Entry 2QTP (X-ray diffraction, 2.10 A resolution); this record covers chain A.

# Chain A
Name: Uncharacterized protein
From: Silicibacter pomeroyi DSS-3
UniProt: Q5LV76 (Q5LV76_SILPO); residue numbers follow UniProt; this construct covers 1-193
Sequence (194 residues; row label = number of the first residue in the row; numbering starts at 0):
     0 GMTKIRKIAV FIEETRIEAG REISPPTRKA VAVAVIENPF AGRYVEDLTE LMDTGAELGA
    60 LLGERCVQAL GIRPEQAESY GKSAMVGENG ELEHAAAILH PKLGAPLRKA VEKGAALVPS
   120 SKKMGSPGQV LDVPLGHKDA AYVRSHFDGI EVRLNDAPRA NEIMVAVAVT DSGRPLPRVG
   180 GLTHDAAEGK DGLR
Not modelled in the structure: 0-2, 103-115, 137-145, 172-193
Differences from the reference sequence: expression tag (0)
Modified positions: Mse1 (selenomethionine); Mse51, Mse84, Mse123, Mse163 (selenomethionine; parent Met)
Reported in the primary citation:
  - conformationally variable residues (order/disorder transition): G103 to A115, K137 to H145, G172 to R193

# In short
The paper reports conformational variability at G103, K137 and G172.
Chain A is Uncharacterized protein (Silicibacter pomeroyi DSS-3); the structure, Crystal structure of a
duf1185 family protein (spo0826) from silicibacter pomeroyi dss-3 at 2.10 A resolution, was determined by
X-ray diffraction together with 3BYQ from the same study.
